6NSY - chains A and C of the 4 polymer chains in the assembly; structure by X-ray diffraction, 2.20 A resolution.

# Chain A (and C)
Name: Catalase-3
From: Neurospora crassa (strain ATCC 24698 / 74-OR23-1A / CBS 708.71 / DSM 1257 / FGSC 987)
Notes: EC 1.11.1.6; chain C of this document is another copy of the same molecule, construct and numbering; everything in this record applies to it too
UniProtKB: Q9C169 (CAT3_NEUCR); numbering as in UniProt (aligned over 1-719)
Chain sequence (719 residues; numbered 1 to 719; the number before each row is that of its first residue):
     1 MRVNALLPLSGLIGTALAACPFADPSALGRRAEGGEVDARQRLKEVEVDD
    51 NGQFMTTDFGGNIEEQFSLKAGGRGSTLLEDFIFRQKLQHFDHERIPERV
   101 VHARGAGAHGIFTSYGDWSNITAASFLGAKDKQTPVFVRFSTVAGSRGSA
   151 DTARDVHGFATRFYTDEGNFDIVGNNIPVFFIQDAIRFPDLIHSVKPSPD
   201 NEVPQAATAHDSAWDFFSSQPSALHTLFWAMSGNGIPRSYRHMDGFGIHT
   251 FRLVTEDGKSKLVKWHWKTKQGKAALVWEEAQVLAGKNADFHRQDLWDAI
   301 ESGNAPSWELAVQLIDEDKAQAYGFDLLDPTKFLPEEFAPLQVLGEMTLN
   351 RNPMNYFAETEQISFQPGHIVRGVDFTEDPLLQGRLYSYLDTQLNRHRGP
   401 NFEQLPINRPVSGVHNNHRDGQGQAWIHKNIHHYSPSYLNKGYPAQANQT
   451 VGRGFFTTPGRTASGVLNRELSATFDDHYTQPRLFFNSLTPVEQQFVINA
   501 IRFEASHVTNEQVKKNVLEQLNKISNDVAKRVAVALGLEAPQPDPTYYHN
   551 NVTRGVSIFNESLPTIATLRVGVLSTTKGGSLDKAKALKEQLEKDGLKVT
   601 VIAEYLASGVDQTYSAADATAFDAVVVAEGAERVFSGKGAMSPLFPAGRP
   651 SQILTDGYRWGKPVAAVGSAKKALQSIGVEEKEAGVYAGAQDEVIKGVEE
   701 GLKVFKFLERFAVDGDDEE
Disordered / not traced: 1-37, 541 (chain C: 1-37, 717-719)
Metal / ion sites: heme Fe near Tyr-389 (its only coordinating residue here)
Residues lining bound ligands: heme (HEM): Arg-99, Val-100, Val-101, His-102, Arg-139, Ser-141, Gly-158, Phe-159, Ala-160, Val-173, Gly-174, Asn-175, Phe-180, Ala-185, Phe-188, Ile-248, His-249, Ser-364, Phe-365, Leu-381, Gly-384, Arg-385, Ser-388, Tyr-389, Thr-392, Gln-393, Arg-396
Curated features (UniProtKB/Swiss-Prot):
  - active site: His-102, Asn-175
  - binding site (heme): Tyr-389

# How chain A and chain C interact
Contacting residue pairs (240):
  Arg-40(A) with Ile-427(C)
  Leu-43(A) with Ile-427(C), hydrophobic
  Val-46(A) with Ala-425(C); Trp-426(C); Ile-427(C), hydrogen bond (backbone-backbone)
  Glu-47(A) with Ile-427(C)
  Val-48(A) with Val-414(C); Trp-426(C), hydrophobic; Ile-427(C), hydrogen bond (backbone-backbone); His-428(C); Lys-429(C), hydrogen bond (backbone-backbone)
  Asp-49(A) with His-415(C), hydrogen bond (backbone-side chain); Lys-429(C)
  Asp-50(A) with Val-414(C); His-415(C), salt bridge; Asn-416(C); Arg-419(C), salt bridge; Lys-429(C); Tyr-443(C); Pro-444(C)
  Asn-51(A) with Lys-429(C); Tyr-443(C)
  Gly-52(A) with Tyr-443(C)
  Gln-53(A) with His-415(C); Tyr-443(C); Pro-444(C); Ala-445(C), hydrogen bond (backbone-backbone)
  Phe-54(A) with His-415(C); Ala-445(C); Gln-446(C); Gly-452(C)
  Met-55(A) with His-415(C); Asn-416(C); Asn-417(C); Pro-444(C); Ala-445(C), hydrogen bond (backbone-backbone); Gln-446(C)
  Thr-56(A) with Gly-413(C); Val-414(C); His-415(C), hydrogen bond (side chain-backbone); Asn-416(C), hydrogen bond (backbone-side chain)
  Thr-57(A) with Val-414(C); Asn-416(C)
  Asp-58(A) with Glu-403(C); Val-414(C); Asn-416(C), hydrogen bond; His-418(C), salt bridge
  Phe-59(A) with Gly-168(C); Asn-169(C), hydrogen bond (backbone-backbone); Gly-368(C); His-369(C); Ile-370(C); Glu-403(C); Pro-410(C)
  Gly-60(A) with Gly-168(C); Pro-410(C); Ser-412(C); Gly-413(C)
  Gly-61(A) with Glu-167(C), hydrogen bond (backbone-backbone); Gly-168(C)
  Asn-62(A) with Ala-447(C); Gly-452(C), hydrogen bond (side chain-backbone); Arg-453(C); Gly-454(C); Phe-455(C), hydrogen bond (backbone-backbone)
  Ile-63(A) with Gln-446(C); Ala-447(C), hydrogen bond (backbone-backbone)
  Glu-64(A) with Gln-446(C); Ala-447(C), hydrogen bond (backbone-backbone); Asn-448(C)
  Glu-65(A) with Gln-446(C), hydrogen bond
  Gln-66(A) with Ser-435(C); Gln-446(C)
  Leu-69(A) with Thr-457(C)
  Ala-71(A) with Ala-463(C), hydrophobic
  Leu-79(A) with Gln-383(C); Tyr-387(C), hydrophobic
  Glu-80(A) with Phe-376(C); Gln-383(C), hydrogen bond; Leu-386(C); Arg-461(C), salt bridge
  Phe-82(A) with Gly-368(C); Ile-370(C), hydrophobic; Phe-376(C), hydrophobic; Phe-455(C), hydrophobic
  Arg-85(A) with Leu-386(C), hydrogen bond (side chain-backbone); Tyr-387(C); Leu-390(C)
  Gln-86(A) with Leu-390(C); His-418(C)
  Lys-87(A) with His-418(C)
  Gln-89(A) with Leu-390(C); Leu-394(C); Phe-402(C)
  His-90(A) with Pro-400(C); Asn-401(C), hydrogen bond; His-418(C); Arg-419(C), hydrogen bond (side chain-backbone); Asp-420(C)
  His-93(A) with Leu-394(C); Pro-400(C); Gly-421(C)
  Glu-94(A) with Arg-419(C); Asp-420(C); Gly-421(C), hydrogen bond (backbone-backbone)
  Ile-96(A) with Gln-422(C)
  Glu-167(A) with Gly-61(C)
  Gly-168(A) with Phe-59(C); Gly-60(C); Gly-61(C)
  Asn-169(A) with Phe-59(C), hydrogen bond (backbone-backbone)
  Met-354(A) with Ile-427(C); His-428(C); Lys-429(C)
  Asn-355(A) with Ile-427(C)
  Phe-357(A) with Asp-420(C); Gly-421(C); Gln-424(C)
  Ala-358(A) with Trp-426(C)
  Glu-359(A) with Ile-427(C)
  Gln-362(A) with Gly-421(C); Gly-423(C); Gln-424(C)
  Gly-368(A) with Phe-59(C); Phe-82(C)
  His-369(A) with Phe-59(C)
  Ile-370(A) with Phe-59(C); Phe-82(C), hydrophobic
  Phe-376(A) with Glu-80(C); Phe-82(C), hydrophobic
  Gln-383(A) with Leu-79(C); Glu-80(C), hydrogen bond
  Leu-386(A) with Glu-80(C); Arg-85(C), hydrogen bond (backbone-side chain)
  Tyr-387(A) with Leu-79(C), hydrophobic; Arg-85(C)
  Leu-390(A) with Arg-85(C); Gln-89(C)
  Leu-394(A) with Gln-89(C); His-93(C)
  Arg-396(A) with Gln-422(C), hydrogen bond (backbone-side chain)
  His-397(A) with Gln-422(C), hydrogen bond (backbone-side chain)
  Arg-398(A) with Arg-398(C); Gln-422(C)
  Pro-400(A) with His-90(C); His-93(C)
  Asn-401(A) with His-90(C), hydrogen bond
  Phe-402(A) with Gln-89(C)
  Glu-403(A) with Asp-58(C); Phe-59(C)
  Leu-405(A) with Gly-423(C); Gln-424(C)
  Pro-406(A) with Ala-425(C)
  Pro-410(A) with Phe-59(C); Gly-60(C)
  Ser-412(A) with Gly-60(C)
  Gly-413(A) with Thr-56(C); Gly-60(C)
  Val-414(A) with Thr-56(C); Thr-57(C); Asp-58(C)
  His-415(A) with Asp-49(C), hydrogen bond (side chain-backbone); Asp-50(C), salt bridge; Gln-53(C); Phe-54(C); Met-55(C); Thr-56(C), hydrogen bond (backbone-backbone)
  Asn-416(A) with Asp-50(C); Met-55(C); Thr-56(C), hydrogen bond (side chain-backbone); Thr-57(C); Asp-58(C), hydrogen bond
  Asn-417(A) with Met-55(C)
  His-418(A) with Asp-58(C), salt bridge; Gln-86(C); Lys-87(C); His-90(C)
  Arg-419(A) with His-90(C), hydrogen bond (backbone-side chain); Glu-94(C)
  Asp-420(A) with His-90(C); Glu-94(C); Phe-357(C)
  Gly-421(A) with His-93(C); Glu-94(C), hydrogen bond (backbone-backbone); Phe-357(C)
  Gln-422(A) with Ile-96(C); Pro-97(C); Arg-396(C), hydrogen bond (side chain-backbone); His-397(C); Arg-398(C)
  Gly-423(A) with Gln-362(C); Leu-405(C)
  Gln-424(A) with Gln-362(C); Leu-405(C)
  Ala-425(A) with Val-46(C); Pro-406(C)
  Trp-426(A) with Val-46(C); Val-48(C), hydrophobic; Ala-358(C)
  Ile-427(A) with Arg-40(C); Val-46(C), hydrogen bond (backbone-backbone); Glu-47(C); Val-48(C), hydrogen bond (backbone-backbone); Met-354(C), hydrophobic; Asn-355(C); Ala-358(C), hydrophobic; Glu-359(C)
  His-428(A) with Val-48(C); Met-354(C)
  Lys-429(A) with Val-48(C), hydrogen bond (backbone-backbone); Met-354(C)
  Ser-435(A) with Met-55(C); Gln-66(C)
  Tyr-443(A) with Asp-50(C); Gly-52(C); Gln-53(C)
  Pro-444(A) with Gln-53(C); Met-55(C)
  Ala-445(A) with Gln-53(C), hydrogen bond (backbone-backbone); Phe-54(C); Met-55(C), hydrogen bond (backbone-backbone)
  Gln-446(A) with Phe-54(C); Met-55(C); Ile-63(C); Glu-64(C); Glu-65(C), hydrogen bond; Gln-66(C)
  Ala-447(A) with Asn-62(C); Ile-63(C), hydrogen bond (backbone-backbone); Glu-64(C), hydrogen bond (backbone-backbone)
  Asn-448(A) with Glu-64(C)
  Gly-452(A) with Phe-54(C); Asn-62(C), hydrogen bond (backbone-side chain)
  Arg-453(A) with Asn-62(C)
  Gly-454(A) with Asn-62(C)
  Phe-455(A) with Asn-62(C), hydrogen bond (backbone-backbone); Phe-82(C), hydrophobic
  Thr-457(A) with Leu-69(C)
  Arg-461(A) with Glu-80(C), salt bridge
  Ala-463(A) with Ala-71(C), hydrophobic
Also at the interface, not in a pair above, chain A (105 interface residues in all): Ile-83, Arg-95, Pro-97, Asp-375, Gly-384, Asp-391, Asn-430, Pro-436, Val-451
Also at the interface, not in a pair above, chain C (105 interface residues in all): Leu-43, Asn-51, Ile-83, Arg-95, Asp-375, Gly-384, Asp-391, Asn-395, Asn-430, Pro-436

# Overview
The chain A/chain C interface involves 105 residues from each chain; the contacts include 44 hydrogen bonds
and 7 salt bridges. Polar pairs include Asp-50(A)/His-415(C), Asp-50(A)/Arg-419(C) and Asp-58(A)/His-418(C).
Chain A binds heme.
Chain A and chain C are both Catalase-3 (Neurospora crassa (strain ATCC 24698 / 74-OR23-1A / CBS 708.71 / DSM
1257 / FGSC 987)); the structure, X-ray reduced Catalase 3 From N.Crassa in Cpd I state (0.263 MGy), was
determined by X-ray diffraction, deposited together with 6NSW, 6NSZ, 6NT0, 6NT1 and 4AJ9.
